1TGJ - chain A; structure by X-ray diffraction, 2.00 A resolution.

[Chain A]
Protein: Transforming growth factor-beta 3
Source organism: Homo sapiens
Reference sequence: P10600 (TGF3_HUMAN); residues 1-112 here correspond to UniProt positions 301-412 (UniProt number = residue number + 300)
Amino-acid sequence (112 residues; numbered 1 to 112; the number before each row is that of its first residue):
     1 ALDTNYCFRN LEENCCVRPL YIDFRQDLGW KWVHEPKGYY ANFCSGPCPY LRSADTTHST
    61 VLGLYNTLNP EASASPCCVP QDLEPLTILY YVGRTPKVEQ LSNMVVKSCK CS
Cystine bridges: C77 forms a disulfide with the same residue of a neighbouring copy of this chain
Cystine bridges: C7-C16, C15-C78, C44-C109, C48-C111
Ligand contacts: 1,4-diethylene dioxide (DIO): W30, W32, I88, Y90, E99, L101
Reported in the primary citation:
  - binding site for 1,4-diethylene dioxide: W32

[Overview]
Ligands of chain A: 1,4-diethylene dioxide. From the paper: a binding site for 1,4-diethylene dioxide at W32.
Chain A is Transforming growth factor-beta 3 (Homo sapiens); the structure, Human transforming growth
factor-beta 3, crystallized from dioxane, was determined by X-ray diffraction (same publication as 1TGK).
